PDB entry 7D14 | electron microscopy, 3.80 A resolution | chains A and B

Chain A (and B):
Name: Solute carrier family 12 member 5
Organism: Mus musculus
Notes: chain B of this document is another copy of the same molecule, construct and numbering; everything in this record applies to it too
UniProt: Q91V14 (S12A5_MOUSE); residue numbers follow UniProt; this construct covers 1-1138
Chain sequence (1138 residues; each row starts with the number of its first residue):
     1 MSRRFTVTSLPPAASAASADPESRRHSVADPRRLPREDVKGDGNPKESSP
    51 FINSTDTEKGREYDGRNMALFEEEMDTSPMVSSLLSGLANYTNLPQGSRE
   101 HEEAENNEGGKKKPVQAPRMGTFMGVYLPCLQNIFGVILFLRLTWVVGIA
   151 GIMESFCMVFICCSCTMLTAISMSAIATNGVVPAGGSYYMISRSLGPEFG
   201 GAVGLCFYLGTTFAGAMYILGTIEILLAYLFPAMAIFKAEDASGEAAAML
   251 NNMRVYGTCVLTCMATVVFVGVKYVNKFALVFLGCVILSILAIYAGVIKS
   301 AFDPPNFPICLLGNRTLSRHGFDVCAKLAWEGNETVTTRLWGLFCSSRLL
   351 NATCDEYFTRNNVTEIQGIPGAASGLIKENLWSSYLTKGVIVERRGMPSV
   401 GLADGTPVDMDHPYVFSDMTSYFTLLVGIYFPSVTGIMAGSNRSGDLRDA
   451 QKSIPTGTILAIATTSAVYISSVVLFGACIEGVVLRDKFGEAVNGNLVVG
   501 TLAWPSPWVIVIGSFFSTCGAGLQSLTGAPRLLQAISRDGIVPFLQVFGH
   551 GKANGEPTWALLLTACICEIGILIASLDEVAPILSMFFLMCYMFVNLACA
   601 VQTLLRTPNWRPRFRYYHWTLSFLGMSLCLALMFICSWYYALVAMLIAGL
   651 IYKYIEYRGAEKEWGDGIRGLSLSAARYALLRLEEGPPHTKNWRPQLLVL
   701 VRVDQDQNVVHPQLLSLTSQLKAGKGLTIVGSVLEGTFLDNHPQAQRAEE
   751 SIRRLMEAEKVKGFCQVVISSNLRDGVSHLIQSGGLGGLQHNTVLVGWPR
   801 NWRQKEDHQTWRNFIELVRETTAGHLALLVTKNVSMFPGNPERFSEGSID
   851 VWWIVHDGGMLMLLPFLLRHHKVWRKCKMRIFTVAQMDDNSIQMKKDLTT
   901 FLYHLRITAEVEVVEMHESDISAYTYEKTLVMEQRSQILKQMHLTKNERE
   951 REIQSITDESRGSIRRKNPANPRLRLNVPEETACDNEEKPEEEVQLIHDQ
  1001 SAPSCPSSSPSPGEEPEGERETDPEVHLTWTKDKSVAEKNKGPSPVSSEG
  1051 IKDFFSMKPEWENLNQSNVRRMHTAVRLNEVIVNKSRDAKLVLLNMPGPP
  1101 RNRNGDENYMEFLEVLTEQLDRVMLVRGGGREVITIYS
Disordered / not traced: 1-84, 109-118, 237-241, 337-365, 498-507, 684-692, 845-847, 873-875, 887-891, 939-940, 952-1074, 1101-1105
UniProt features mapped onto this chain:
  - region: Gly667 to Leu681 (Scissor helix)
  - binding site (K(+)): Lys113, Met410, Asp446
  - binding site (chloride): Ala184, Tyr414, Val415, Glu569
  - modified residue: Thr57 (Phosphothreonine), Thr929 (Phosphothreonine), Thr1029 (Phosphothreonine), Ser1044 (Phosphoserine), Ser1047 (Phosphoserine), Ser1048 (Phosphoserine)
  - glycosylation (N-linked (GlcNAc...) asparagine): Asn314, Asn333, Asn351, Asn362
From the paper describing this entry:
  - post-translational modification sites: Thr929
  - post-translational modification sites: Thr1029 (citing earlier work)
  - contacts within the chain: Thr92-Arg443, Asn93-Gln524, Gln96-Ser444, Glu102-Arg538, Arg142-Glu224, Arg193-Asp539
  - self-association interface (contacts with another copy of this molecule); pairs are residue here / residue on that copy: Asp775-Ser771 (hydrogen bond), Gln782-Ile769 (hydrogen bond), Ser783-Gln766 (hydrogen bond)

How chain A and chain B interact:
Pairs across the interface (74):
  Asn106(A) - Lys876(B)
  Phe634(A) - Leu642(B)  hydrophobic
  Trp638(A) - Trp638(B)
  Leu642(A) - Phe634(B)  hydrophobic
  Lys662(A) - Arg694(B)  hydrogen bond (backbone-side chain)
  Glu663(A) - Arg694(B)
  Glu663(A) - Gln696(B)  hydrogen bond (backbone-side chain)
  Glu663(A) - Lys725(B)
  Glu663(A) - Gly726(B)
  Trp664(A) - Gln696(B)
  Trp664(A) - Gly726(B)
  Trp664(A) - Leu727(B)
  Gly665(A) - Trp693(B)
  Arg669(A) - Leu683(B)
  Ser672(A) - Ala679(B)  hydrogen bond (side chain-backbone)
  Ser672(A) - Arg682(B)  hydrogen bond
  Leu673(A) - Leu683(B)  hydrophobic
  Leu673(A) - Gly788(B)
  Leu673(A) - Leu789(B)  hydrophobic
  Ala676(A) - Ala679(B)  hydrophobic
  Arg677(A) - Gly726(B)
  Ala679(A) - Ser672(B)  hydrogen bond (backbone-side chain)
  Ala679(A) - Ala676(B)  hydrophobic
  Leu680(A) - Phe764(B)  hydrophobic
  Leu681(A) - Phe764(B)  hydrophobic
  Arg682(A) - Ser672(B)  hydrogen bond
  Leu683(A) - Arg669(B)
  Leu683(A) - Leu673(B)  hydrophobic
  Trp693(A) - Gly665(B)
  Arg694(A) - Lys662(B)  hydrogen bond (side chain-backbone)
  Arg694(A) - Glu663(B)
  Gln696(A) - Glu663(B)  hydrogen bond (side chain-backbone)
  Gln696(A) - Trp664(B)
  Lys725(A) - Glu663(B)
  Gly726(A) - Trp664(B)
  Gly726(A) - Arg677(B)
  Leu727(A) - Trp664(B)
  Ile729(A) - Leu786(B)  hydrophobic
  Phe738(A) - Gln782(B)
  Phe738(A) - Glu820(B)
  Phe738(A) - Gly824(B)
  Leu739(A) - Glu816(B)
  Leu739(A) - Arg819(B)
  Leu739(A) - Ala823(B)  hydrophobic
  Phe764(A) - Leu680(B)  hydrophobic
  Phe764(A) - Leu681(B)  hydrophobic
  Gln766(A) - Ser783(B)  hydrogen bond
  Gln766(A) - Gly785(B)
  Gln766(A) - Leu786(B)
  Val768(A) - Gln782(B)
  Ile769(A) - Gln782(B)  hydrogen bond (backbone-side chain)
  Ser771(A) - Asp775(B)  hydrogen bond
  Asp775(A) - Ser771(B)  hydrogen bond
  Asp775(A) - Asp775(B)
  His779(A) - His779(B)
  Gln782(A) - Phe738(B)
  Gln782(A) - Val768(B)
  Gln782(A) - Ile769(B)  hydrogen bond (side chain-backbone)
  Ser783(A) - Gln766(B)  hydrogen bond
  Gly785(A) - Gln766(B)
  Gly785(A) - Leu786(B)
  Leu786(A) - Ile729(B)  hydrophobic
  Leu786(A) - Gln766(B)
  Leu786(A) - Gly785(B)
  Leu786(A) - Leu786(B)  hydrophobic
  Leu786(A) - Leu789(B)  hydrophobic
  Leu789(A) - Leu673(B)  hydrophobic
  Leu789(A) - Leu786(B)  hydrophobic
  Glu816(A) - Leu739(B)
  Arg819(A) - Leu739(B)
  Glu820(A) - Phe738(B)
  Glu820(A) - Leu739(B)
  Ala823(A) - Leu739(B)  hydrophobic
  Gly824(A) - Phe738(B)
Also at the interface, not in a pair above, chain A (55 interface residues in all): Glu105, Gly724, His742, Lys762, Val767, Asn772, Ser778, Gly784, Gly787, Gly788, Lys876
Also at the interface, not in a pair above, chain B (56 interface residues in all): Asn106, Gly724, His742, Lys762, Gly763, Val767, Asn772, Ser778, Gly784, Gly787, Lys872

Overview:
The interface between chain A and chain B involves 55 residues on one side and 56 on the other; the contacts
include 14 hydrogen bonds. Polar contacts include Lys662(A)-Arg694(B), Glu663(A)-Gln696(B) and
Ser672(A)-Ala679(B). From the paper: modification sites Thr929(A) and Thr1029(A); a self-association interface
involving Asp775(A), Gln782(A) and Ser783(A).
Both chains are Solute carrier family 12 member 5 (Mus musculus). Entry 7D14 (Mouse KCC2) was determined by
electron microscopy (same publication as 7D10).
